PDB entry 6DBI | electron microscopy, 3.40 A resolution | chains A and G of the 10 polymer chains in the assembly

== Chain A ==
Name: Recombination activating gene 1 - MBP chimera
Organism: Escherichia coli
Notes: EC 2.3.2.27
UniProt: chimeric construct of P0AEX9, O13033: residues -113 to 250 from P0AEX9 (MALE_ECOLI) positions 29-392 (UniProt number = residue number + 142); residues 271-1031 from O13033 positions 271-1031 (same numbers)
Amino-acid sequence (1159 residues; each row starts with the number of its first residue; numbers below 1 keep their minus sign (Met-127 is residue -127)):
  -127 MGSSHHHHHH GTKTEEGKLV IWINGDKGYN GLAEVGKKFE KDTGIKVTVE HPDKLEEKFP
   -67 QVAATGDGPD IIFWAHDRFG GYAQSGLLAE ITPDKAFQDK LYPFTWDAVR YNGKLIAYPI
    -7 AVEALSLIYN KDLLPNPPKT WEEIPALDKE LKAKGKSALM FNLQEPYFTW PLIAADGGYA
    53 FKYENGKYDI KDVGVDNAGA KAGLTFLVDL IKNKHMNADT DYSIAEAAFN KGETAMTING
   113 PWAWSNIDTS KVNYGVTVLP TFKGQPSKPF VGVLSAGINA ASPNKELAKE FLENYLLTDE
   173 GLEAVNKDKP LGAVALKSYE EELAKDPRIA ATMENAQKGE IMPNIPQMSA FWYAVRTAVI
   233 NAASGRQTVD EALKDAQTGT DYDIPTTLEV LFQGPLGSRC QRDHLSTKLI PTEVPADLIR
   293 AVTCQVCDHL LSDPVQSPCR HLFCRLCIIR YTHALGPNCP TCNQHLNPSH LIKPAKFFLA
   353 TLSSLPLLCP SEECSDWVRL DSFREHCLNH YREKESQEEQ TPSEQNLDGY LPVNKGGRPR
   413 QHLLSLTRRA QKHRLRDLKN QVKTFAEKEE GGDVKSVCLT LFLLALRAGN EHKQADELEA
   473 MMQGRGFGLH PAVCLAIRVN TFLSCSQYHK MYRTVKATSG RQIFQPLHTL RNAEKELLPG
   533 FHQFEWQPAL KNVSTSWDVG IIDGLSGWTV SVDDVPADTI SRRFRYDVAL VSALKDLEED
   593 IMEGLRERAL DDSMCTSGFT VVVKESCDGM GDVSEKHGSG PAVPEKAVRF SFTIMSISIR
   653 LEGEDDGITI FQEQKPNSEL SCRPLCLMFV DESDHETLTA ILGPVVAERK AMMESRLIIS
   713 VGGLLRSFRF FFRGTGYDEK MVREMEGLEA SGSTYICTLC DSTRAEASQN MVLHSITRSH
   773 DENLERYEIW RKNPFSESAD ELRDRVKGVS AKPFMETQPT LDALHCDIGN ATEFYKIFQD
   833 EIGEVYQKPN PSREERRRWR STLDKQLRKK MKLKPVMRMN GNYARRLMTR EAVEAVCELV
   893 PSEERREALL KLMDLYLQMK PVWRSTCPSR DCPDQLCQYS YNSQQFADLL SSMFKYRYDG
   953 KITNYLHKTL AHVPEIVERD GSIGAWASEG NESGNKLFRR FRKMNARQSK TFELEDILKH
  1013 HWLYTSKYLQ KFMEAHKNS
Unresolved in the structure: -127 to 407, 1030-1031
Construct notes: initiating methionine (-127); expression tag (-126 to -114); linker (251-270)
Bound ions: Ca2+ site 1: Glu684 (shared with 1 residue of chain I); Ca2+ site 2: Asp730 (shared with 1 residue of chain F); Zn2+: Cys749, Cys752, His959, His964

== Chain G ==
Molecule: Reverse strand of 23-RSS
Sequence (61 nucleotides; numbered 1 to 61; the number before each row is that of its first residue):
     1 CTGCAGGGTT TTTGTACAGC CAGACAGTGG AGTACTACCA CTGTGTAAGA CAGGCCAGAT
    61 C
Bound ions: Ca2+: DT46 (shared with 1 residue of chain C)

== How chain A and chain G interact ==
Residue-residue contacts (23; chain A residue first):
  Gly408(A) - DG8(G)  base contact
  Gly408(A) - DT9(G)  sugar contact
  Gly409(A) - DT9(G)  hydrogen bond to the base
  Arg410(A) - DT11(G)  hydrogen bond to the base
  Arg410(A) - DT12(G)  hydrogen bond to the sugar
  Arg412(A) - DT10(G)  phosphate contact
  Arg412(A) - DT11(G)  sugar contact
  Gln413(A) - DT12(G)  phosphate contact
  Leu418(A) - DT12(G)  sugar contact
  Leu418(A) - DT13(G)  phosphate contact
  Arg421(A) - DT13(G)  base contact
  Ala422(A) - DT12(G)  phosphate contact
  Arg426(A) - DT12(G)  salt bridge to the phosphate
  Tyr504(A) - DC35(G)  phosphate contact
  Pro518(A) - DA34(G)  phosphate contact
  His520(A) - DA34(G)  salt bridge to the phosphate
  Lys628(A) - DT42(G)  sugar contact
  His629(A) - DT42(G)  hydrogen bond to the phosphate
  Gly630(A) - DC41(G)  phosphate contact
  Ser631(A) - DC41(G)  phosphate contact
  Gln1000(A) - DC41(G)  sugar contact
  Gln1000(A) - DT42(G)  sugar contact
  Ser1001(A) - DC41(G)  sugar contact
Interface residues without a listed pair, chain A (21 interface residues in all): Thr419, Lys508, Ser626
Interface residues without a listed pair, chain G (13 interface residues in all): DT33, DA40, DG43

== Summary ==
Chain A and chain G form an interface of 21 and 13 residues respectively, with 4 hydrogen bonds and 2 salt
bridges. Polar pairs include Gly409(A)-DT9(G), Arg410(A)-DT11(G) and Arg410(A)-DT12(G). Cys749(A), Cys752(A),
His959(A) and His964(A) coordinate Zn2+.
Here chain A is Recombination activating gene 1 - MBP chimera (Escherichia coli) and chain G is Reverse strand
of 23-RSS. Entry 6DBI (Cryo-EM structure of RAG in complex with 12-RSS and 23-RSS nicked DNA intermediates)
was determined by electron microscopy together with 6DBJ, 6DBL, 6DBO, 6DBQ, 6DBR, 6DBT and 4 further entries
from the same study.
